PDB entry 4FZO | X-ray diffraction, 1.30 A resolution | chains A and B

Chain A (and B):
Molecule: uranyl binding protein
Organism: Methanothermobacter thermautotrophicus
Notes: chain B of this document is another copy of the same molecule, construct and numbering; everything in this record applies to it too
UniProtKB: O27725 (O27725_METTH); numbering as in UniProt (aligned over 2-77)
Sequence (82 residues; numbered -2 to 79; the number before each row is that of its first residue; numbers below 1 keep their minus sign (Ser-2 is residue -2)):
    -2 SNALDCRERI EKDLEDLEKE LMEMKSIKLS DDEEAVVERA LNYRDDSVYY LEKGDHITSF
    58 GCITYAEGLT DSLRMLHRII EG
Differences from the reference sequence: expression tag (-2 to 1, 78-79); engineered mutation Asp13 (Leu in O27725), Glu17 (Asn in O27725), Glu64 (His in O27725), Thr67 (Leu in O27725)

Interface between chain A and chain B:
Pairs across the interface - 48 pairs, chain A then chain B:
  Ser-2(A) with Ile54(B)
  Asn-1(A) with Ile54(B); Thr55(B), hydrogen bond
  Leu1(A) with Thr55(B)
  Asp2(A) with Ile54(B)
  Asp29(A) with Met72(B); Leu73(B); Arg75(B), salt bridge; Glu78(B)
  Glu30(A) with Leu73(B)
  Ala32(A) with Met72(B)
  Val33(A) with Ser69(B); Met72(B), hydrophobic
  Arg36(A) with Met72(B)
  Ile54(A) with Asp2(B); Phe57(B)
  Thr55(A) with Leu1(B)
  Phe57(A) with Ile54(B); Gly58(B)
  Gly58(A) with Phe57(B); Thr61(B)
  Thr61(A) with Gly58(B), hydrogen bond (side chain-backbone); Thr61(B), hydrogen bond; Tyr62(B), hydrogen bond (side chain-backbone)
  Tyr62(A) with Thr61(B); Glu64(B); Gly65(B); Asp68(B), hydrogen bond
  Glu64(A) with Tyr62(B)
  Gly65(A) with Tyr62(B); Gly65(B); Leu66(B)
  Leu66(A) with Gly65(B); Ser69(B)
  Asp68(A) with Tyr62(B), hydrogen bond
  Ser69(A) with Val33(B); Leu66(B); Ser69(B), hydrogen bond; Leu70(B)
  Leu70(A) with Ser69(B)
  Met72(A) with Asp29(B); Ala32(B); Val33(B), hydrophobic; Arg36(B)
  Leu73(A) with Asp29(B); Glu30(B); Val33(B), hydrophobic; Leu73(B), hydrophobic
Interface residues without a listed pair, chain A (24 interface residues in all): Arg75

Summary:
Chain A and chain B form an interface of 24 and 23 residues respectively, with 7 hydrogen bonds and 1 salt
bridge. Polar contacts include Asp29(A)-Arg75(B), Asn-1(A)-Thr55(B) and Thr61(A)-Gly58(B).
Chain A and chain B are both uranyl binding protein (Methanothermobacter thermautotrophicus); the structure,
Crystal Structure of the apo-form uranyl binding protein, was determined by X-ray diffraction (same
publication as 4FZP).
